Entry 5W3K (X-ray diffraction, 1.59 A resolution); this record covers chains A and B.

# Chain A (and B)
Protein: Ketol-acid reductoisomerase (NADP(+))
From: Staphylococcus aureus
Notes: EC 1.1.1.86; chain B of this document is another copy of the same molecule, construct and numbering; everything in this record applies to it too
UniProtKB: A0A145BYP4 (A0A145BYP4_STAAU); residues 1-334 here = UniProt positions 1-334
Chain sequence (340 residues; row label = number of the first residue in the row):
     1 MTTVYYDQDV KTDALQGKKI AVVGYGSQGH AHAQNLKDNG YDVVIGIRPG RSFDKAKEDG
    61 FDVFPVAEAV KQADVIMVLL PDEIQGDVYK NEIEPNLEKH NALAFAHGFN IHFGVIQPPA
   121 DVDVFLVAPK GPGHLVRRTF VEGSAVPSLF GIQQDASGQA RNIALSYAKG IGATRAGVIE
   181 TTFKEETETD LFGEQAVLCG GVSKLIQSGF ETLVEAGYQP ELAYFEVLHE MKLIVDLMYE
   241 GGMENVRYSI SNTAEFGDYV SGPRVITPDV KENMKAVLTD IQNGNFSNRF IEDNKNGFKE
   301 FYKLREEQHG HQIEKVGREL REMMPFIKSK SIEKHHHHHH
Not modelled in the structure: 1, 328-340
Construct notes: expression tag (335-340)
Ion coordination: Mg2+ site 1: V70, K71, A73; Mg2+ site 2: D190 (together with cyclopropane-1,1-dicarboxylic acid); Mg2+ site 3: D190, E194 (together with cyclopropane-1,1-dicarboxylic acid)
Residues lining bound ligands:
  - cyclopropane-1,1-dicarboxylic acid (9TY), molecule 1: G131, P132, D190, E194, C199
  - cyclopropane-1,1-dicarboxylic acid (9TY), molecule 2: E230, I234, I250, S251, A254
  - NADPH (NDP; NADPH dihydro-nicotinamide-adenine-dinucleotide phosphate), molecule 1: G24, Y25, G26, S27, Q28, G29, I47, R48, P49, R51, S52, V66, L79, L80, P81, D82, I84, Q85, V88, E92, A106, H107, P129, G131, P132, G133
  - NADPH (NDP), molecule 2: S249, I250, S251

# Interface between chain A and chain B
Residue-residue contacts (278; chain A residue first):
  T2(A) - Q219(B)
  T2(A) - E221(B)  hydrogen bond
  Y6(A) - M323(B)
  S27(A) - Y248(B)
  S27(A) - S249(B)  hydrogen bond (side chain-backbone)
  D82(A) - T253(B)  hydrogen bond
  E83(A) - N252(B)  hydrogen bond
  K130(A) - E226(B)  salt bridge
  K130(A) - E230(B)
  K130(A) - L233(B)
  G131(A) - E230(B)  hydrogen bond (backbone-side chain)
  G131(A) - L233(B)
  P132(A) - L233(B)
  P132(A) - L237(B)  hydrophobic
  P132(A) - S249(B)
  H134(A) - Y248(B)
  H134(A) - S249(B)  hydrogen bond
  L135(A) - L233(B)
  R138(A) - E240(B)  salt bridge
  S144(A) - F326(B)
  A145(A) - F326(B)
  V146(A) - L233(B)  hydrophobic
  P147(A) - F225(B)  hydrophobic
  P147(A) - H229(B)
  L149(A) - L222(B)  hydrophobic
  R175(A) - P325(B)
  R175(A) - F326(B)
  A176(A) - M324(B)
  A176(A) - F326(B)  hydrophobic
  I179(A) - Q219(B)
  I179(A) - E221(B)
  I179(A) - F225(B)  hydrophobic
  E180(A) - Q219(B)  hydrogen bond (backbone-side chain)
  T181(A) - L222(B)
  E185(A) - Y218(B)
  E185(A) - Q219(B)  hydrogen bond
  E185(A) - L222(B)
  E188(A) - Y218(B)  hydrogen bond
  T189(A) - Y218(B)
  T189(A) - L222(B)
  T189(A) - E226(B)
  D190(A) - E226(B)
  L191(A) - T253(B)
  F192(A) - G209(B)
  F192(A) - T212(B)
  F192(A) - L213(B)  hydrophobic
  G193(A) - E226(B)
  E194(A) - E226(B)
  E194(A) - A254(B)
  Q195(A) - G257(B)
  Q195(A) - S261(B)  hydrogen bond
  A196(A) - L205(B)
  A196(A) - V265(B)
  V197(A) - L205(B)
  V197(A) - G209(B)
  V197(A) - V227(B)
  V197(A) - M231(B)  hydrophobic
  L198(A) - E226(B)
  L198(A) - E230(B)
  L198(A) - M231(B)
  L198(A) - I234(B)
  C199(A) - I250(B)  hydrophobic
  C199(A) - D258(B)
  G200(A) - D258(B)
  G200(A) - G262(B)
  G201(A) - L205(B)
  G201(A) - I266(B)
  V202(A) - L205(B)
  V202(A) - M231(B)  hydrophobic
  S203(A) - M243(B)
  S203(A) - R247(B)  hydrogen bond
  S203(A) - D258(B)
  K204(A) - I266(B)
  L205(A) - A196(B)
  L205(A) - V197(B)
  L205(A) - G201(B)
  L205(A) - V202(B)
  L205(A) - M274(B)  hydrophobic
  I206(A) - M238(B)  hydrophobic
  I206(A) - M243(B)  hydrophobic
  Q207(A) - M243(B)  hydrogen bond
  S208(A) - I266(B)
  S208(A) - M274(B)
  G209(A) - F192(B)
  G209(A) - V197(B)
  G209(A) - M274(B)  hydrogen bond (backbone-side chain)
  E211(A) - K271(B)  salt bridge
  T212(A) - F192(B)
  T212(A) - K271(B)
  T212(A) - M274(B)
  T212(A) - K275(B)
  T212(A) - L278(B)
  L213(A) - F192(B)  hydrophobic
  E215(A) - K271(B)  salt bridge
  E215(A) - K275(B)  salt bridge
  A216(A) - L278(B)  hydrophobic
  Y218(A) - E185(B)
  Y218(A) - E188(B)  hydrogen bond
  Y218(A) - T189(B)
  Y218(A) - Q282(B)  hydrogen bond
  Q219(A) - T2(B)
  Q219(A) - I179(B)
  Q219(A) - E180(B)  hydrogen bond (side chain-backbone)
  Q219(A) - E185(B)  hydrogen bond
  E221(A) - T2(B)  hydrogen bond
  E221(A) - I179(B)
  L222(A) - L149(B)  hydrophobic
  L222(A) - I179(B)
  L222(A) - E185(B)
  L222(A) - T189(B)
  F225(A) - P147(B)  hydrophobic
  F225(A) - I179(B)  hydrophobic
  E226(A) - K130(B)  salt bridge
  E226(A) - T189(B)
  E226(A) - D190(B)
  E226(A) - G193(B)
  E226(A) - E194(B)
  E226(A) - L198(B)
  V227(A) - V197(B)
  L228(A) - M238(B)  hydrophobic
  L228(A) - M243(B)  hydrophobic
  H229(A) - P147(B)
  H229(A) - Y239(B)
  E230(A) - K130(B)
  E230(A) - G131(B)
  E230(A) - P132(B)
  E230(A) - L198(B)
  M231(A) - V197(B)  hydrophobic
  M231(A) - L198(B)
  M231(A) - V202(B)  hydrophobic
  M231(A) - V235(B)
  K232(A) - K232(B)
  K232(A) - V235(B)
  K232(A) - D236(B)  salt bridge
  K232(A) - Y239(B)
  L233(A) - K130(B)
  L233(A) - G131(B)
  L233(A) - P132(B)
  L233(A) - L135(B)
  L233(A) - V146(B)  hydrophobic
  I234(A) - L198(B)
  V235(A) - M231(B)
  V235(A) - K232(B)
  D236(A) - K232(B)  salt bridge
  D236(A) - D236(B)
  L237(A) - P132(B)  hydrophobic
  M238(A) - I206(B)  hydrophobic
  M238(A) - L228(B)  hydrophobic
  Y239(A) - H229(B)
  Y239(A) - K232(B)
  Y239(A) - R321(B)
  Y239(A) - F326(B)
  Y239(A) - I327(B)  hydrophobic
  E240(A) - R138(B)  salt bridge
  E240(A) - R321(B)
  E240(A) - I327(B)
  G241(A) - R321(B)  hydrogen bond (backbone-side chain)
  G242(A) - R321(B)
  M243(A) - S203(B)
  M243(A) - I206(B)  hydrophobic
  M243(A) - Q207(B)  hydrogen bond
  M243(A) - E314(B)
  E244(A) - E314(B)
  E244(A) - R318(B)  salt bridge
  E244(A) - R321(B)  salt bridge
  R247(A) - S203(B)  hydrogen bond
  R247(A) - Q308(B)  hydrogen bond
  R247(A) - E314(B)  salt bridge
  Y248(A) - S27(B)
  S249(A) - S27(B)  hydrogen bond (backbone-side chain)
  S249(A) - P132(B)
  S249(A) - H134(B)  hydrogen bond
  I250(A) - C199(B)  hydrophobic
  N252(A) - E83(B)  hydrogen bond
  N252(A) - F290(B)
  N252(A) - F301(B)
  N252(A) - R305(B)
  T253(A) - D82(B)  hydrogen bond
  T253(A) - L191(B)
  T253(A) - E194(B)
  T253(A) - F286(B)
  T253(A) - F290(B)
  A254(A) - E194(B)
  E255(A) - F301(B)
  E255(A) - R305(B)  salt bridge
  F256(A) - F286(B)  hydrophobic
  F256(A) - R289(B)
  F256(A) - F290(B)  hydrophobic
  F256(A) - D293(B)
  F256(A) - E300(B)
  F256(A) - F301(B)
  G257(A) - Q195(B)
  G257(A) - F286(B)
  D258(A) - C199(B)
  D258(A) - G200(B)
  D258(A) - S203(B)  hydrogen bond
  Y259(A) - F301(B)  hydrophobic
  Y259(A) - L304(B)  hydrophobic
  Y259(A) - R305(B)
  Y259(A) - Q308(B)
  V260(A) - F286(B)  hydrophobic
  V260(A) - R289(B)
  V260(A) - L304(B)  hydrophobic
  S261(A) - Q195(B)  hydrogen bond
  S261(A) - V277(B)
  G262(A) - G200(B)
  R264(A) - N273(B)  hydrogen bond (backbone-side chain)
  R264(A) - A276(B)
  R264(A) - D280(B)  salt bridge
  V265(A) - A196(B)
  V265(A) - V270(B)  hydrophobic
  V265(A) - N273(B)  hydrogen bond (backbone-side chain)
  V265(A) - M274(B)  hydrophobic
  V265(A) - V277(B)  hydrophobic
  I266(A) - G201(B)
  I266(A) - K204(B)
  I266(A) - S208(B)
  I266(A) - I266(B)  hydrophobic
  T267(A) - N273(B)
  V270(A) - V265(B)
  V270(A) - V270(B)  hydrophobic
  K271(A) - E211(B)  salt bridge
  K271(A) - T212(B)
  K271(A) - E215(B)  salt bridge
  N273(A) - R264(B)  hydrogen bond (side chain-backbone)
  N273(A) - V265(B)  hydrogen bond (side chain-backbone)
  N273(A) - T267(B)
  M274(A) - L205(B)
  M274(A) - S208(B)
  M274(A) - G209(B)  hydrogen bond (side chain-backbone)
  M274(A) - T212(B)
  M274(A) - V265(B)  hydrophobic
  A276(A) - R264(B)
  V277(A) - S261(B)
  V277(A) - V265(B)  hydrophobic
  L278(A) - T212(B)
  L278(A) - A216(B)  hydrophobic
  D280(A) - R264(B)  salt bridge
  Q282(A) - Y218(B)  hydrogen bond
  F286(A) - T253(B)
  F286(A) - F256(B)  hydrophobic
  F286(A) - G257(B)
  F286(A) - V260(B)  hydrophobic
  R289(A) - V260(B)
  F290(A) - N252(B)
  F290(A) - T253(B)
  F290(A) - F256(B)  hydrophobic
  D293(A) - F256(B)
  E300(A) - F256(B)
  F301(A) - N252(B)
  F301(A) - E255(B)
  F301(A) - F256(B)
  F301(A) - Y259(B)  hydrophobic
  L304(A) - Y259(B)  hydrophobic
  L304(A) - V260(B)  hydrophobic
  R305(A) - E255(B)  salt bridge
  R305(A) - Y259(B)
  Q308(A) - Y259(B)
  H309(A) - E244(B)
  E314(A) - G242(B)
  E314(A) - M243(B)  hydrogen bond (side chain-backbone)
  E314(A) - E244(B)
  R318(A) - E244(B)  salt bridge
  R321(A) - Y239(B)
  R321(A) - E240(B)
  R321(A) - G241(B)  hydrogen bond (side chain-backbone)
  R321(A) - G242(B)
  R321(A) - E244(B)  salt bridge
  M323(A) - Y6(B)
  M324(A) - A176(B)
  P325(A) - R175(B)
  F326(A) - S144(B)
  F326(A) - A145(B)
  F326(A) - R175(B)
  F326(A) - A176(B)  hydrophobic
  F326(A) - Y239(B)
  I327(A) - Y239(B)
  I327(A) - E240(B)
Other interface residues (no listed pair), chain A (132 interface residues in all): V4, P81, H107, F109, G133, T139, G177, K184, Y224, P263, K275, I313, L320
Other interface residues (no listed pair), chain B (129 interface residues in all): V4, P81, F109, G133, T181, K184, Y224, P263, F298, I313, L320

# Summary
Chain A and chain B form an interface of 132 and 129 residues respectively; the contacts include 36 hydrogen
bonds and 20 salt bridges. Polar pairs include K130(A)-E226(B), R138(A)-E240(B) and E211(A)-K271(B). Chain A
binds cyclopropane-1,1-dicarboxylic acid and NADPH.
Both chains are Ketol-acid reductoisomerase (NADP(+)) (Staphylococcus aureus). Entry 5W3K (Crystal structure
of Staphylococcus aureus ketol-acid reductoisomerase in complex NADPH, Mg2+ and CPD) was determined by X-ray
diffraction, deposited together with 6AQJ.
